Entry 3UTB (X-ray diffraction, 2.20 A resolution); this record covers chains C and J of the 10 polymer chains in the assembly.

# Chain C
Protein: Histone H2A
From: Xenopus laevis
Reference sequence: Q6AZJ8 (Q6AZJ8_XENLA); residues 1-129 here correspond to UniProt positions 2-130 (UniProt number = residue number + 1)
Chain sequence (129 residues; row label = number of the first residue in the row):
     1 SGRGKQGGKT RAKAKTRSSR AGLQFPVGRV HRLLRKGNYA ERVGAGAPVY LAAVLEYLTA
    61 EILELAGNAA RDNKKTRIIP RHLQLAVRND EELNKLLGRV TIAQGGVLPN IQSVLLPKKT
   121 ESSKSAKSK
Disordered / not traced: 1-15, 119-129

# Chain J
Molecule: 146-nt DNA strand
Sequence (146 nucleotides; row label = number of the first residue in the row; numbers below 1 keep their minus sign (DA-73 is residue -73)):
   -73 ATCTCCAAAT ATCCCTTGCG GATCGTAGAA AAAGTGTGTC AAACTGCGCT ATCAAAGGGA
   -13 AACTTCAACT GAATTCAGTT GAAGTTTCCC TTTGATAGCG CAGTTTGACA CACTTTTTCT
    47 ACGATCCGCA AGGGATATTT GGAGAT
Metal / ion sites: Mn2+ site 1 near DG-46 (its only coordinating residue here); Mn2+ site 2 near DG-3 (its only coordinating residue here); Mn2+ site 3 near DG7 (its only coordinating residue here); Mn2+ site 4 near DG58 (its only coordinating residue here); Mn2+ site 5 near DG60 (its only coordinating residue here); Mn2+ site 6 near DG68 (its only coordinating residue here)

# Interface between chain C and chain J
Pairs across the interface (14):
  Arg29(C) - DC48(J)  phosphate contact
  Arg29(C) - DG49(J)  salt bridge to the phosphate
  Arg35(C) - DC39(J)  salt bridge to the phosphate
  Arg42(C) - DA38(J)  phosphate contact
  Arg42(C) - DC39(J)  phosphate contact
  Val43(C) - DA38(J)  sugar contact
  Val43(C) - DC39(J)  hydrogen bond to the phosphate
  Gly44(C) - DA38(J)  phosphate contact
  Ala45(C) - DA38(J)  hydrogen bond to the phosphate
  Lys75(C) - DG58(J)  phosphate contact
  Thr76(C) - DA57(J)  phosphate contact
  Thr76(C) - DG58(J)  hydrogen bond to the phosphate
  Arg77(C) - DA57(J)  sugar contact
  Arg77(C) - DG58(J)  hydrogen bond to the phosphate
Also at the interface, not in a pair above, chain C (12 interface residues in all): Thr16, Pro26, Glu41
Also at the interface, not in a pair above, chain J (9 interface residues in all): DT40, DA47, DG59

# Overview
The interface between chain C and chain J involves 12 residues on one side and 9 on the other; the contacts
include 4 hydrogen bonds and 2 salt bridges. Polar contacts include Val43(C)-DC39(J), Ala45(C)-DA38(J) and
Thr76(C)-DG58(J).
Here chain C is Histone H2A (Xenopus laevis) and chain J is a 146-nt DNA strand. Entry 3UTB (Crystal Structure
of Nucleosome Core Particle Assembled with the 146b Alpha-Satellite Sequence (NCP146b)) was determined by
X-ray diffraction, deposited together with 3UT9 and 3UTA.
